PDB entry 1GU4 | X-ray diffraction, 1.80 A resolution | chains B and C of the 4 polymer chains in the assembly

# Chain B
Protein: Caat/enhancer binding protein beta
Source organism: Homo sapiens
Notes: fragment: bzip domain, residues 259-336
UniProtKB: P17676 (P17676); residues 259-336 here = UniProt positions 259-336
Sequence (78 residues; numbered 259 to 336; the number before each row is that of its first residue):
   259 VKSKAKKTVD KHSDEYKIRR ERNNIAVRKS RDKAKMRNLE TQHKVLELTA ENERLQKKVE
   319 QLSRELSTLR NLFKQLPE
Not modelled in the structure: 259-267, 336
Swiss-Prot annotation at these positions:
  - region: Lys275 to Arg295 (Basic motif), Leu297 to Leu304 (Leucine-zipper)
  - modified residue: Thr266 (Phosphothreonine), Ser288 (Phosphoserine), Ser325 (Phosphoserine)
  - cross-link (Glycyl lysine isopeptide (Lys-Gly)): Lys260 (interchain with G-Cter in SUMO2), Lys262 (interchain with G-Cter in SUMO2), Lys332 (interchain with G-Cter in SUMO2)
  - mutagenesis: Ser288 (S288A: Loss of nuclear translocation)

# Chain C
Molecule: 16-nt DNA strand
Sequence (16 nucleotides; each row starts with the number of its first residue):
     1 TAGGATTGCG CAATAT

# Chain B / chain C interface
Residue-residue contacts (13):
  Arg280(B) - DG4(C)  salt bridge to the phosphate
  Asn281(B) - DA5(C)  base contact
  Asn281(B) - DT6(C)  hydrogen bond to the base
  Ala284(B) - DA5(C)  phosphate contact
  Ala284(B) - DT6(C)  base contact
  Val285(B) - DT6(C)  base contact
  Val285(B) - DT7(C)  base contact
  Lys287(B) - DA5(C)  salt bridge to the phosphate
  Ser288(B) - DT6(C)  hydrogen bond to the phosphate
  Arg289(B) - DT7(C)  base contact
  Arg289(B) - DG8(C)  hydrogen bond to the base
  Arg289(B) - DC9(C)  base contact
  Lys291(B) - DT6(C)  salt bridge to the phosphate
Other interface residues (no listed pair), chain C (7 interface residues in all): DG3

# Overview
Chain B and chain C form an interface of 8 and 7 residues respectively; the contacts include 3 hydrogen bonds
and 3 salt bridges. Polar contacts include Asn281(B)-DT6(C), Arg289(B)-DG8(C) and Ser288(B)-DT6(C). Curated
annotation (UniProt) lists one mutagenesis site on chain B.
Chain B is Caat/enhancer binding protein beta (Homo sapiens) and chain C is a 16-nt DNA strand; the structure,
Crystal structure of C/EBPBETA BZIP homodimer bound to a high affinity DNA fragment, was determined by X-ray
diffraction.
